PDB entry 8FK0 | electron microscopy, 4.00 A resolution | chains G and H of the 14 polymer chains in the assembly

== Chain G (and H) ==
Protein: Pilin_N domain-containing protein
Source organism: Saccharolobus solfataricus
Notes: chain H of this document is another copy of the same molecule, construct and numbering; everything in this record applies to it too
UniProtKB: A0A7S9IHX8 (A0A7S9IHX8_SACSO); residues -11 to 132 here correspond to UniProt positions 1-144 (UniProt number = residue number + 12)
Chain sequence (144 residues; row label = number of the first residue in the row; numbers below 1 keep their minus sign (Met-11 is residue -11)):
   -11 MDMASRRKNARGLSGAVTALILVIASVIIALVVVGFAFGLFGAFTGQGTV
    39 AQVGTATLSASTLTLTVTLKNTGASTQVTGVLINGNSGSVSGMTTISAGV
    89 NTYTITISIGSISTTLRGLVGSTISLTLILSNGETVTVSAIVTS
Not modelled in the structure: -11 to 0

== How chain G and chain H interact ==
Residue-residue contacts - 31 pairs, chain G then chain H:
  Ser14(G) - Leu1(H)  hydrogen bond (side chain-backbone)
  Ile17(G) - Ala4(H)  hydrophobic
  Phe24(G) - Ile12(H)  hydrophobic
  Leu28(G) - Val15(H)  hydrophobic
  Phe32(G) - Leu19(H)  hydrophobic
  Leu70(G) - Gly30(H)
  Asn72(G) - Asn59(H)
  Asn72(G) - Thr60(H)
  Asn72(G) - Gly61(H)
  Asn72(G) - Ala62(H)  hydrogen bond (backbone-backbone)
  Asn72(G) - Ala86(H)
  Gly73(G) - Gly61(H)
  Gly73(G) - Ala62(H)
  Thr103(G) - Ala86(H)
  Thr103(G) - Gly87(H)
  Gly106(G) - Val88(H)
  Leu107(G) - Lys58(H)
  Leu107(G) - Gly87(H)
  Leu107(G) - Val88(H)
  Ser110(G) - Lys58(H)  hydrogen bond
  Thr111(G) - Thr60(H)
  Ile112(G) - Thr60(H)
  Ser113(G) - Thr60(H)
  Thr115(G) - Gly30(H)
  Thr115(G) - Thr33(H)
  Gly121(G) - Phe26(H)
  Glu122(G) - Phe26(H)
  Thr123(G) - Phe26(H)  hydrogen bond (side chain-backbone)
  Thr123(G) - Phe29(H)
  Thr123(G) - Gly30(H)
  Thr125(G) - Thr33(H)
Also at the interface, not in a pair above, chain G (23 interface residues in all): Leu10, Val21, Leu114
Also at the interface, not in a pair above, chain H (21 interface residues in all): Leu8, Val11, Gly34, Ser63

== In short ==
23 residues of chain G face 21 of chain H across their interface, with 4 hydrogen bonds. Among the polar pairs
are Ser14(G)-Leu1(H), Ser110(G)-Lys58(H) and Thr123(G)-Phe26(H).
Both chains are Pilin_N domain-containing protein (Saccharolobus solfataricus). Entry 8FK0 (Asymmetric cryo-EM
structure of a curved Saccharolobus solfataricus type IV pilus) was determined by electron microscopy together
with 8FJ5, 8FJS, 8FK7 and 7TXI from the same study.
